PDB entry 9C1K | electron microscopy, 2.68 A resolution | chains 1 and L of the 40 polymer chains in the assembly

== Chain 1 ==
Molecule: Outer capsid glycoprotein VP7
Organism: Simian rotavirus A strain RRV
Reference sequence: P12476 (VP7_ROTRH); residues 1-326 here = UniProt positions 1-326
Chain sequence (326 residues; numbered 1 to 326; the number before each row is that of its first residue):
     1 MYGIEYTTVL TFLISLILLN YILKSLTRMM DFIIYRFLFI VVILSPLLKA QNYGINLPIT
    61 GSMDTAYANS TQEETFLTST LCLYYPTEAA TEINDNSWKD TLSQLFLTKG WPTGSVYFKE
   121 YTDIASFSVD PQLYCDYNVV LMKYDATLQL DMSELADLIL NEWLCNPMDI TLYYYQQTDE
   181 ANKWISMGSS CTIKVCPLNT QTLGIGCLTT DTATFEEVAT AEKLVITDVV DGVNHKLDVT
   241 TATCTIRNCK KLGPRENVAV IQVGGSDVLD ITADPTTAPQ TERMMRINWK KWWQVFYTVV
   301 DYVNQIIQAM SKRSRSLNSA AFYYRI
Unresolved in the structure: 1-50, 315-326
Cystine bridges: Cys82-Cys135, Cys165-Cys249, Cys191-Cys244, Cys196-Cys207
Covalently attached groups: N-acetylglucosamine (NAG) linked to Asn69
Metal / ion sites: Ca2+ site 1: Asp95 (shared with 3 residues of chain 0); Ca2+ site 2: Asp151, Glu154, Glu222, Leu224; Ca2+ site 3: Gln177, Asp228, Val229, Asp231 (shared with 1 residue of chain Z); Ca2+ site 4: Gly206, Thr214, Glu216 (shared with 1 residue of chain Z); Ca2+ site 5: Asp270, Thr272, Asp274, Thr277; Ca2+ site 6: Asp301 (shared with 4 residues of chain 0)

== Chain L ==
Molecule: Intermediate capsid protein VP6
Organism: Simian rotavirus A strain RRV
Reference sequence: B2BN53 (VP6_ROTRH); residue numbers follow UniProt; this construct covers 1-397
Chain sequence (397 residues; each row starts with the number of its first residue):
     1 MDVLYSLSKT LKDARDKIVE GTLYSNVSDL IQQFNQMIIT MNGNEFQTGG IGNLPIRNWN
    61 FDFGLLGTTL LNLDANYVET ARNTIDYFVD FVDNVCMDEM VRESQRNGIA PQSDSLRKLS
   121 GIKFKRINFD NSSEYIENWN LQNRRQRTGF TFHKPNIFPY SASFTLNRSQ PAHDNLMGTM
   181 WLNAGSEIQV AGFDYSCAIN APANIQQFEH IVQLRRVLTT ATITLLPDAE RFSFPRVINS
   241 ADGATTWYFN PVILRPNNVE VEFLLNGQII NTYQARFGTI IARNFDTIRL SFQLMRPPNM
   301 TPAVAALFPN AQPFEHHATV GLTLRIESAV CESVLADASK TMLANVTSVR QEYAIPVGPV
   361 FPPGMNWTDL ITNYSPSRED NLQRVFTVAS IRSMLVK
Unresolved in the structure: 397
Modified positions: Met1 (N-formylmethionine; FME)
Metal / ion sites: Zn2+ site 1: His153 (shared with 1 residue of chain M; 1 residue of chain N); Zn2+ site 2 near His173 (its only coordinating residue here)

== How chain 1 and chain L interact ==
Residue-residue contacts - 22 pairs, chain 1 then chain L:
  Met63(1) - Arg255(L)
  Asp64(1) - Arg255(L)
  Asp64(1) - Phe277(L)
  Thr65(1) - Arg255(L)  hydrogen bond (backbone-side chain)
  Ala66(1) - Arg255(L)
  Tyr67(1) - Arg255(L)
  Tyr67(1) - Met295(L)
  Tyr67(1) - Pro298(L)
  Ala68(1) - Pro298(L)
  Ala68(1) - Asn299(L)
  Asn69(1) - Asn299(L)  hydrogen bond (backbone-side chain)
  Ser70(1) - Pro298(L)
  Ser70(1) - Asn299(L)
  Thr71(1) - Asn299(L)  hydrogen bond (backbone-side chain)
  Glu282(1) - Pro302(L)
  Glu282(1) - Ala306(L)
  Gln305(1) - Asn310(L)
  Gln308(1) - Met300(L)
  Gln308(1) - Pro302(L)
  Gln308(1) - Ala305(L)
  Ala309(1) - Pro302(L)
  Ser311(1) - Pro302(L)
Other interface residues (no listed pair), chain 1 (15 interface residues in all): Met310
Other interface residues (no listed pair), chain L (14 interface residues in all): Pro227, Leu254, Pro297, Thr301

== Overview ==
15 residues of chain 1 face 14 of chain L across their interface, with 3 hydrogen bonds. Polar contacts
include Thr65(1)-Arg255(L), Asn69(1)-Asn299(L) and Thr71(1)-Asn299(L). N-acetylglucosamine is covalently
linked to Asn69(1). Asp151(1), Glu154(1), Glu222(1) and Leu224(1) form the Ca2+ site 2.
Here chain 1 is Outer capsid glycoprotein VP7 and chain L is Intermediate capsid protein VP6, both from Simian
rotavirus A strain RRV. Entry 9C1K (Rhesus rotavirus (empty structure at 2.68 Angstrom resolution)) was
determined by electron microscopy.
